Entry 7UIX (electron microscopy, 3.24 A resolution); this record covers chains B and S of the 14 polymer chains in the assembly.

[Chain B]
Molecule: ATP-dependent Clp protease ATP-binding subunit ClpA
Organism: Escherichia coli
UniProt: A0A836NDF2 (A0A836NDF2_ECOLX); numbering as in UniProt (aligned over 1-758)
Sequence (758 residues; numbered 1 to 758; the number before each row is that of its first residue):
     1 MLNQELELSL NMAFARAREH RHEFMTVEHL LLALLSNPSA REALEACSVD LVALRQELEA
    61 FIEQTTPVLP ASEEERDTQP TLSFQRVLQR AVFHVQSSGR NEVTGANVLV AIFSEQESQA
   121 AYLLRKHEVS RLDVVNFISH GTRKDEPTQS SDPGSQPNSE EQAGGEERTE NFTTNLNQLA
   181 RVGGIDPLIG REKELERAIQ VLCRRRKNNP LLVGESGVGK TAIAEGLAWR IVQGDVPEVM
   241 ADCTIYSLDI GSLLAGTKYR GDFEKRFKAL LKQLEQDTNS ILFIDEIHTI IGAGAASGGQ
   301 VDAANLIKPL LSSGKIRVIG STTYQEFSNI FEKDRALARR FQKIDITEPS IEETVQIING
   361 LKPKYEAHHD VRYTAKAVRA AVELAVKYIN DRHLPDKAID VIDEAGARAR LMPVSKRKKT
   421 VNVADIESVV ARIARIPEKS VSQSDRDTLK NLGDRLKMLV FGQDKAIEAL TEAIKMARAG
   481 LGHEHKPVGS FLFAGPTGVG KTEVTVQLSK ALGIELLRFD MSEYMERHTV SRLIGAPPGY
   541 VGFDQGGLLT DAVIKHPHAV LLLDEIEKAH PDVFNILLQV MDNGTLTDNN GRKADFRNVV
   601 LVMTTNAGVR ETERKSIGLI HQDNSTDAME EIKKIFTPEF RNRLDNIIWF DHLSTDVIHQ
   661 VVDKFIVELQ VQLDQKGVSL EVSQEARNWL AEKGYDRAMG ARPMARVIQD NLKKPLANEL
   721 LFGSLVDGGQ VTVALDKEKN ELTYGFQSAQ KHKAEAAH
Disordered / not traced: 1-168, 295-303, 749-758
Differences from the reference sequence: conflict Thr169 (Met in A0A836NDF2)
Ion coordination: Mg2+ site 1: Thr221 (together with ATP-gamma-S); Mg2+ site 2: Thr502 (together with ATP-gamma-S)
Ligand contacts:
  - ATP-gamma-S (AGS; phosphothiophosphoric acid-adenylate ester), molecule 1: Asp186, Pro187, Leu188, Ile189, Arg191, Glu215, Ser216, Gly217, Gly219, Lys220, Thr221, Ala222, Glu286, Ile357, Leu361, Pro395, Ile399
  - ATP-gamma-S (AGS), molecule 2: Leu459, Val460, Phe461, Gln463, Pro496, Thr497, Gly498, Val499, Gly500, Lys501, Thr502, Glu503, Glu565, Asn606, Leu653, Val661, Lys664, Phe665, Ala701, Arg702

[Chain S]
Molecule: ATP-dependent Clp protease adapter protein ClpS
Organism: Escherichia coli
UniProt: A0A1X3JJM5 (A0A1X3JJM5_ECOLX); numbering as in UniProt (aligned over 1-106)
Sequence (106 residues; row label = number of the first residue in the row):
     1 MGKTNDWLDF DQLAEEKVRD ALKPPSMYKV ILVNDDYTPM EFVIDVLQKF FSYDVERATQ
    61 LMLAVHYQGK AICGVFTAEV AETKVAMVNK YARENEHPLL CTLEKA
Disordered / not traced: 1, 27-106
What the authors report for this chain:
  - conformationally variable residues (order/disorder transition): Gly2 to Glu15

[Chain B / chain S interface]
Pairs across the interface - 9 pairs, chain B then chain S:
  His528(B) with Asp9(S)
  Gly539(B) with Ala14(S), hydrogen bond (backbone-backbone)
  Tyr540(B) with Asp11(S), hydrogen bond; Gln12(S); Leu13(S), hydrophobic; Ala14(S)
  Val541(B) with Gln12(S); Leu13(S); Ala14(S), hydrophobic

[Summary]
4 residues of chain B face 5 of chain S across their interface, with 2 hydrogen bonds. Polar pairs include
Tyr540(B)-Asp11(S) and Gly539(B)-Ala14(S). Ligands of chain B: ATP-gamma-S. From the paper: conformational
variability at Gly2(S).
Chain B is ATP-dependent Clp protease ATP-binding subunit ClpA and chain S is ATP-dependent Clp protease
adapter protein ClpS, both from Escherichia coli; the structure, ClpAP complex bound to ClpS N-terminal
extension, class I, was determined by electron microscopy together with 7UIV, 7UIW, 7UIZ, 7UJ0 and 7UIY from
the same study.
